PDB entry 9MR7 | electron microscopy, 3.56 A resolution | chains B and F of the 12 polymer chains in the assembly

== Chain B ==
Name: Pertussis toxin subunit 2
Source organism: Bordetella pertussis
UniProt: P04978 (TOX2_BORPE); residues 1-199 here correspond to UniProt positions 28-226 (UniProt number = residue number + 27)
Amino-acid sequence (199 residues; each row starts with the number of its first residue):
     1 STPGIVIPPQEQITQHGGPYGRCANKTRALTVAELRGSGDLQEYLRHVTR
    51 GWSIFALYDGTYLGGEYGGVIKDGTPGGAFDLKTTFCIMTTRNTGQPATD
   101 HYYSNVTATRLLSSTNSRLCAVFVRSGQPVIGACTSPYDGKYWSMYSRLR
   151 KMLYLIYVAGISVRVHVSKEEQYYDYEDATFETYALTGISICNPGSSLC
Disordered / not traced: 1-3
Disulfides: Cys23-Cys87, Cys120-Cys134, Cys192-Cys199

== Chain F ==
Name: Pertussis toxin subunit 5
Source organism: Bordetella pertussis
UniProt: P04981 (TOX5_BORPE); residues 1-99 here correspond to UniProt positions 35-133 (UniProt number = residue number + 34)
Amino-acid sequence (99 residues; numbered 1 to 99; the number before each row is that of its first residue):
     1 GLPTHLYKNFTVQELALKLKGKNQEFCLTAFMSGRSLVRACLSDAGHEHD
    51 TWFDTMLGFAISAYALKSRIALTVEDSPYPGTPGDLLELQICPLNGYCE
Disordered / not traced: 1
Disulfides: Cys27-Cys41, Cys92-Cys98

== Chain B / chain F interface ==
Residue-residue contacts (32; chain B residue first):
  Tyr142(B) with Leu19(F), hydrophobic
  Ser144(B) with Gln24(F)
  Met145(B) with Leu19(F), hydrophobic; Gln24(F)
  Ser147(B) with Asp54(F)
  Arg148(B) with Leu17(F); Gln24(F); Asp44(F), salt bridge; Phe53(F); Asp54(F), salt bridge; Leu57(F)
  Leu149(B) with Leu17(F), hydrophobic
  Lys151(B) with Asp54(F)
  Leu155(B) with Ile61(F), hydrophobic
  His166(B) with Lys18(F)
  Thr187(B) with Leu19(F)
  Gly188(B) with Leu17(F)
  Ile189(B) with Ala16(F); Leu17(F), hydrogen bond (backbone-backbone)
  Ser190(B) with Leu15(F); Ala16(F)
  Ile191(B) with Glu14(F); Leu15(F), hydrogen bond (backbone-backbone)
  Cys192(B) with Glu14(F)
  Asn193(B) with Gln13(F), hydrogen bond; Glu14(F), hydrogen bond (backbone-side chain)
  Ser196(B) with Glu14(F), hydrogen bond
  Leu198(B) with Cys27(F), hydrophobic; Thr29(F); Arg39(F); Pro83(F), hydrophobic
  Cys199(B) with Lys18(F), hydrogen bond (backbone-side chain)
Interface residues without a listed pair, chain B (20 interface residues in all): Met152
Interface residues without a listed pair, chain F (21 interface residues in all): Leu28, Cys41, Gly58, Tyr64

== In short ==
The interface between chain B and chain F involves 20 residues on one side and 21 on the other; the contacts
include 6 hydrogen bonds and 2 salt bridges. Polar pairs include Arg148(B)-Asp44(F), Arg148(B)-Asp54(F) and
Asn193(B)-Gln13(F).
Chain B is Pertussis toxin subunit 2 and chain F is Pertussis toxin subunit 5, both from Bordetella pertussis;
the structure, Genetiocally detoxified pertussis toxin in complex with hu1B7 Fab and hu11E6 Fab, was
determined by electron microscopy.
